3CEN - chains A and L; structure by X-ray diffraction, 1.60 A resolution.

[Chain A]
Molecule: Coagulation factor X, heavy chain
Organism: Homo sapiens
Notes: EC 3.4.21.6; fragment: Activated factor Xa heavy chain
Reference sequence: P00742 (FA10_HUMAN); the construct lacks a stretch of the UniProt sequence and is renumbered around it, so the offset changes along the chain: 16-61 = UniProt 235-280; 62-124 = UniProt 282-344; 125-131 = UniProt 346-352; 132-147 = UniProt 355-370; 4 more segments
Amino-acid sequence (234 residues; numbered 16 to 244 plus 7 insertion-coded residues; 2 numbers in that range are skipped by the numbering (no residue carries them; nothing is unmodelled there); the number before each row is that of its first residue; a row labelled like 131A-131B holds insertion residues (131A, then the next letters in order)):
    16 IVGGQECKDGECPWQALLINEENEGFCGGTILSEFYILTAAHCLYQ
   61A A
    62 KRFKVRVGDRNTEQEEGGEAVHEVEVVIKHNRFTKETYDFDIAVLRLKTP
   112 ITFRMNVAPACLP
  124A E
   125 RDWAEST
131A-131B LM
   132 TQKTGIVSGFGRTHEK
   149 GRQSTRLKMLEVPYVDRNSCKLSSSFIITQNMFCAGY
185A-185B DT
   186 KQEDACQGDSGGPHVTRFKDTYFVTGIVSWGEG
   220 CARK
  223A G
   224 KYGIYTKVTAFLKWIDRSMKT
Cystine bridges: Cys22-Cys27, Cys42-Cys58, Cys191-Cys220
Residues lining bound ligands: FXA (N-(2-(((5-chloro-2-pyridinyl)amino)sulfonyl)phenyl)-4-(2-oxo-1(2h)-pyridinyl)benzamide): Lys96, Glu97, Thr98, Tyr99, Arg143, Glu146, Phe174, Asp189, Ala190, Cys191, Gln192, Ser195, Val213, Ser214, Trp215, Gly216, Gly218, Cys220, Gly226, Ile227, Tyr228
Swiss-Prot annotation at these positions:
  - active site (Charge relay system): His57, Asp102, Ser195

[Chain L]
Molecule: Coagulation factor X, light chain
Organism: Homo sapiens
Notes: EC 3.4.21.6
Reference sequence: P00742 (FA10_HUMAN); residues 87-138 here correspond to UniProt positions 127-178 (UniProt number = residue number + 40)
Amino-acid sequence (52 residues; row label = number of the first residue in the row):
    87 KLCSLDNGDCDQFCHEEQNSVVCSCARGYTLADNGKACIPTGPYPCGKQT
   137 LE
Cystine bridges: Cys89-Cys100, Cys96-Cys109, Cys111-Cys124

[Chain A / chain L interface]
Contacting residue pairs (45; chain A residue first):
  Asp24(A) with Leu137(L)
  Gly25(A) with Gln135(L); Thr136(L), hydrogen bond (backbone-backbone)
  Glu26(A) with Gln135(L), hydrogen bond (backbone-side chain)
  Pro28(A) with Lys134(L)
  Trp29(A) with Gly133(L); Lys134(L); Gln135(L)
  Phe114(A) with Tyr130(L)
  Arg115(A) with Tyr130(L); Thr136(L)
  Met116(A) with Tyr130(L); Thr136(L), hydrogen bond; Glu138(L)
  Asn117(A) with Thr136(L), hydrogen bond (backbone-side chain)
  Pro120(A) with Tyr130(L); Cys132(L); Gly133(L), hydrogen bond (backbone-backbone)
  Ala121(A) with Cys132(L); Gly133(L)
  Cys122(A) with Cys132(L), disulfide; Gly133(L), hydrogen bond (side chain-backbone)
  Leu123(A) with Phe99(L); Arg113(L)
  Pro124(A) with Phe99(L), hydrophobic
  Glu124A(A) with Phe99(L); His101(L), salt bridge
  Trp127(A) with Asn93(L), hydrogen bond; Gln98(L), hydrogen bond (side chain-backbone); Phe99(L), hydrophobic; Cys100(L)
  Phe203(A) with Asn93(L); Asp97(L)
  Lys204(A) with Cys96(L); Asp97(L); Lys134(L)
  Asp205(A) with Gly133(L); Lys134(L), hydrogen bond (backbone-side chain)
  Thr206(A) with Gly133(L); Lys134(L), hydrogen bond
  Tyr207(A) with Gly133(L), hydrogen bond (backbone-backbone); Gln135(L)
  Phe208(A) with Gln98(L); Phe99(L), hydrophobic
  Asp239(A) with Arg113(L), salt bridge
Interface residues without a listed pair, chain A (26 interface residues in all): Val118, Ala119, Thr131
Interface residues without a listed pair, chain L (20 interface residues in all): Ser110, Ala112, Tyr115, Pro131
Inter-chain disulfides: Cys122(A)-Cys132(L)

[Overview]
Chain A and chain L form an interface of 26 and 20 residues respectively, with 1 disulfide bond, 11 hydrogen
bonds and 2 salt bridges. Polar pairs include Glu124A(A)-His101(L), Asp239(A)-Arg113(L) and
Glu26(A)-Gln135(L). Chain A binds compound FXA. UniProt lists 3 active-site residues on chain A.
Chain A is Coagulation factor X, heavy chain and chain L is Coagulation factor X, light chain, both from Homo
sapiens; the structure, Factor XA in complex with the inhibitor N-(2-(((5-chloro-2-pyridinyl)
amino)sulfonyl)phenyl)-4-(2-oxo-1(2H)-pyridinyl)benzamide, was determined by X-ray diffraction.
